1Z9J - chains A and B of the 3 polymer chains in the assembly; structure by X-ray diffraction, 4.50 A resolution (low resolution: residue-level contacts below are approximate; hydrogen-bond / salt-bridge calls are withheld).

# Chain A
Name: Reaction center protein L chain
From: Rhodobacter sphaeroides
UniProtKB: P0C0Y8 (RCEL_RHOSH); residues 1-281 here correspond to UniProt positions 2-282 (UniProt number = residue number + 1)
Chain sequence (281 residues; numbered 1 to 281; the number before each row is that of its first residue):
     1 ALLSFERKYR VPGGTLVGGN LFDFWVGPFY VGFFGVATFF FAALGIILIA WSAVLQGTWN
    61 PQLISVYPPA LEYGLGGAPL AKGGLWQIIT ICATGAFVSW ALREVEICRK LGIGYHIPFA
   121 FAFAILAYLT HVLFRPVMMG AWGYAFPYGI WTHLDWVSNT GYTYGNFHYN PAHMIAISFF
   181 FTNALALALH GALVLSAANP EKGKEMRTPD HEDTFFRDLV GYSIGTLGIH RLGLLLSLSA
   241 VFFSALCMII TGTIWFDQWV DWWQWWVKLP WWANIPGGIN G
Construct notes: engineered mutation His131 (Leu132 in P0C0Y8)

# Chain B
Name: Reaction center protein M chain
From: Rhodobacter sphaeroides
UniProtKB: P0C0Y9 (RCEM_RHOSH); residues 1-307 here correspond to UniProt positions 2-308 (UniProt number = residue number + 1)
Chain sequence (307 residues; numbered 1 to 307; the number before each row is that of its first residue):
     1 AEYQNIFSQV QVRGPADLGM TEDVNLANRS GVGPFSTLLG WFGNAQLGPI YLGSLGVLSL
    61 FSGLMWFFTI GIWFWYQAGW NPAVFLRDLF FFSLEPPAPE YGLSFAAPLK EGGLWLIASF
   121 FMFVAVWSWW GRTYLRAQAL GMGKHTAWAF LSAIWLWMVH GFIYPILEGS WSEAVPYGIF
   181 SHLDWTNNFS LVHGNLHYNP FHGLSIAFLY GSALLFAMHG ATILAVSRFG GERELEQIAD
   241 RGTAAERAAL FWRWTMGFNA TMEGIHRWAI WMAVLVTLTG GIGILLSDTV VDNWYVWGQN
   301 HGMAPLN
Unresolved in the structure: 303-307
Construct notes: engineered mutation His160 (Leu161 in P0C0Y9), Tyr164 (Arg165 in P0C0Y9), Glu168 (Met169 in P0C0Y9), His197 (Phe198 in P0C0Y9), Asp288 (Gly289 in P0C0Y9)
Swiss-Prot annotation at these positions:
  - binding site ((7R,8Z)-bacteriochlorophyll b): His182, His202
  - binding site (Fe cation): His219, Glu234, His266
  - binding site (a ubiquinone): Trp252

# Interface between chain A and chain B
Contacting residue pairs (176):
  Leu3(A) - Leu250(B)
  Leu3(A) - Arg253(B)
  Leu3(A) - Asn259(B)
  Phe5(A) - Arg241(B)
  Phe5(A) - Glu246(B)
  Phe5(A) - Leu250(B)
  Glu6(A) - Leu250(B)
  Glu6(A) - Trp254(B)
  Lys8(A) - Glu246(B)
  Tyr9(A) - Thr243(B)
  Tyr9(A) - Glu246(B)
  Tyr9(A) - Leu250(B)
  Arg10(A) - Trp254(B)
  Trp25(A) - Trp254(B)
  Pro28(A) - Arg253(B)
  Pro28(A) - Trp254(B)
  Phe29(A) - Trp254(B)
  Phe29(A) - Met256(B)
  Phe29(A) - Gly257(B)
  Tyr30(A) - Trp254(B)
  Trp100(A) - Thr255(B)
  Arg103(A) - Trp254(B)
  Arg103(A) - Thr255(B)
  Glu104(A) - Phe251(B)
  Ile107(A) - Phe251(B)
  Ile107(A) - Trp254(B)
  Ile107(A) - Thr255(B)
  Lys110(A) - Trp254(B)
  Leu111(A) - Arg247(B)
  Leu111(A) - Leu250(B)
  Leu111(A) - Phe251(B)
  Gly112(A) - Phe229(B)
  Gly112(A) - Arg247(B)
  Ile113(A) - Ala225(B)
  Ile113(A) - Val226(B)
  Ile113(A) - Arg228(B)
  Ile113(A) - Phe229(B)
  Gly114(A) - Ala225(B)
  Gly114(A) - Arg228(B)
  His116(A) - Gln4(B)
  His116(A) - Ala221(B)
  His116(A) - Leu224(B)
  His116(A) - Ala225(B)
  Ile117(A) - Ala221(B)
  Ile117(A) - Thr222(B)
  Ile117(A) - Phe251(B)
  Ile117(A) - Trp252(B)
  Trp151(A) - His197(B)
  Trp151(A) - Tyr198(B)
  Leu154(A) - His197(B)
  Asp155(A) - Tyr198(B)
  Ser158(A) - Asn195(B)
  Ser158(A) - His197(B)
  Tyr162(A) - Asn187(B)
  Asn166(A) - Asp184(B)
  Asn166(A) - Asn187(B)
  His168(A) - Leu183(B)
  His168(A) - Thr186(B)
  Tyr169(A) - Phe180(B)
  Tyr169(A) - Asp184(B)
  Met174(A) - Phe180(B)
  Phe180(A) - Leu209(B)
  Phe180(A) - Tyr210(B)
  Asn183(A) - Ser212(B)
  Asn183(A) - Phe216(B)
  Ala186(A) - Phe216(B)
  Leu187(A) - Phe216(B)
  Leu187(A) - Ala269(B)
  Leu189(A) - Thr146(B)
  His190(A) - His219(B)
  His190(A) - Glu234(B)
  His190(A) - His266(B)
  Gly191(A) - His266(B)
  Ala192(A) - His145(B)
  Ala192(A) - Thr146(B)
  Leu193(A) - Thr146(B)
  Val194(A) - Glu234(B)
  Val194(A) - His266(B)
  Leu195(A) - His145(B)
  Leu195(A) - Glu263(B)
  Leu195(A) - His266(B)
  Leu195(A) - Arg267(B)
  Ser196(A) - Met142(B)
  Ser196(A) - Gly143(B)
  Ser196(A) - His145(B)
  Ala197(A) - Met142(B)
  Asn199(A) - His145(B)
  Asn199(A) - Glu263(B)
  Asn199(A) - Arg267(B)
  Pro200(A) - Gly141(B)
  Glu201(A) - Gln138(B)
  Glu201(A) - Gly141(B)
  Glu201(A) - Lys144(B)
  Met206(A) - Leu235(B)
  Met206(A) - Ile238(B)
  Arg207(A) - Glu22(B)
  Arg207(A) - Leu140(B)
  Arg207(A) - Met142(B)
  Arg207(A) - Leu235(B)
  Thr208(A) - Leu235(B)
  Pro209(A) - Leu235(B)
  Asp210(A) - Asp17(B)
  Asp210(A) - Met20(B)
  His211(A) - Met20(B)
  His211(A) - Glu22(B)
  His211(A) - Leu140(B)
  Thr214(A) - Gly19(B)
  Thr214(A) - Met20(B)
  Thr214(A) - Arg29(B)
  Phe215(A) - Arg136(B)
  Phe215(A) - Ala137(B)
  Phe215(A) - Leu140(B)
  Phe215(A) - Thr146(B)
  Arg217(A) - Asn44(B)
  Arg217(A) - Gln46(B)
  Arg217(A) - Gly48(B)
  Arg217(A) - Pro49(B)
  Arg217(A) - Ile50(B)
  Asp218(A) - Arg29(B)
  Asp218(A) - Ile50(B)
  Asp218(A) - Tyr51(B)
  Asp218(A) - Arg132(B)
  Leu219(A) - Ile50(B)
  Leu219(A) - Trp129(B)
  Leu219(A) - Arg132(B)
  Leu219(A) - Thr133(B)
  Gly221(A) - Gly48(B)
  Gly221(A) - Pro49(B)
  Gly221(A) - Ile50(B)
  Tyr222(A) - Leu39(B)
  Tyr222(A) - Asn44(B)
  Tyr222(A) - Gln46(B)
  Tyr222(A) - Leu47(B)
  Ser223(A) - Asn44(B)
  Ile224(A) - Gly43(B)
  Ile224(A) - Asn44(B)
  Gly225(A) - Asn44(B)
  Leu227(A) - Asn5(B)
  Leu227(A) - Leu224(B)
  Leu227(A) - Glu232(B)
  Gly228(A) - Phe42(B)
  His230(A) - His219(B)
  His230(A) - Gly220(B)
  His230(A) - Ile223(B)
  His230(A) - Glu234(B)
  Arg231(A) - Asn5(B)
  Arg231(A) - Ile6(B)
  Arg231(A) - Phe7(B)
  Arg231(A) - Ser8(B)
  Arg231(A) - Trp41(B)
  Arg231(A) - Phe42(B)
  Gly233(A) - Phe216(B)
  Leu234(A) - Ala217(B)
  Leu235(A) - Phe42(B)
  Ser237(A) - Ala213(B)
  Ser237(A) - Ala217(B)
  Trp263(A) - Phe90(B)
  Trp263(A) - Phe180(B)
  Trp266(A) - Leu86(B)
  Trp266(A) - Arg87(B)
  Val267(A) - Arg87(B)
  Trp272(A) - Ala83(B)
  Trp272(A) - Leu86(B)
  Trp272(A) - Arg87(B)
  Ile275(A) - Asn81(B)
  Ile275(A) - Arg87(B)
  Gly277(A) - Arg87(B)
  Gly277(A) - Asp88(B)
  Gly278(A) - Gln77(B)
  Gly278(A) - Val84(B)
  Gly278(A) - Asp88(B)
  Ile279(A) - Asp88(B)
  Ile279(A) - Phe91(B)
  Asn280(A) - Arg87(B)
  Asn280(A) - Asp88(B)
  Asn280(A) - Phe91(B)
Interface residues without a listed pair, chain A (94 interface residues in all): Ser4, Cys108, Tyr115, Ala120, Val157, Phe181, Ala184, Ala188, Ala198, Asp213, Val220, Thr226, Leu232, Ala273, Asn274
Interface residues without a listed pair, chain B (99 interface residues in all): Ala78, Phe92, Ala149, Ser190, Leu191, Leu215, Ala239, Ala249, Ile270, Met272, Ala273

# Overview
94 residues of chain A face 99 of chain B across their interface. From UniProt: (7R,8Z)-bacteriochlorophyll
b-binding residues His182(B) and His202(B), 3 Fe cation-binding residues and ubiquinone-binding residue
Trp252(B) on chain B.
Here chain A is Reaction center protein L chain and chain B is Reaction center protein M chain, both from
Rhodobacter sphaeroides. Entry 1Z9J (Photosynthetic Reaction Center from Rhodobacter sphaeroides) was
determined by X-ray diffraction, deposited together with 1Z9K.
